PDB entry 5W6A | X-ray diffraction, 1.74 A resolution | chains A and E of the 3 polymer chains in the assembly

# Chain A
Protein: HLA class I histocompatibility antigen, Cw-6 alpha chain
Source organism: Homo sapiens
Reference sequence: Q29963 (1C06_HUMAN); residues 1-276 here correspond to UniProt positions 25-300 (UniProt number = residue number + 24)
Chain sequence (276 residues; numbered 1 to 276; the number before each row is that of its first residue):
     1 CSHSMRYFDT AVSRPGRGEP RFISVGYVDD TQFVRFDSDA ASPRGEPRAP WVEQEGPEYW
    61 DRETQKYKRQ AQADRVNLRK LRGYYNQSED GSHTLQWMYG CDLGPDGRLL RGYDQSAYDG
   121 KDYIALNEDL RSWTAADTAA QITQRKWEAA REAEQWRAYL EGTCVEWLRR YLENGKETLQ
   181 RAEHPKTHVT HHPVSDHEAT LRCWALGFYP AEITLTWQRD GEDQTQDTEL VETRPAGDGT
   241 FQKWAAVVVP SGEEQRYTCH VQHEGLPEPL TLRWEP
Unresolved in the structure: 1, 275-276
Disulfides: Cys101-Cys164, Cys203-Cys259
From the paper describing this entry:
  - specificity-determining residues: Asp9 (by similarity / conservation)

# Chain E
Protein: Ala-arg-thr-glu-leu-tyr-arg-ser-leu
Chain sequence (9 residues; numbered 1 to 9; the number before each row is that of its first residue):
     1 ARTELYRSL

# How chain A and chain E interact
Residue-residue contacts (41; chain A residue first):
  Met5(A) - Ala1(E)
  Tyr7(A) - Ala1(E)  hydrogen bond (side chain-backbone)
  Tyr7(A) - Arg2(E)  hydrogen bond (side chain-backbone)
  Asp9(A) - Arg2(E)  salt bridge
  Asp9(A) - Arg7(E)  salt bridge
  Ser24(A) - Arg2(E)  hydrogen bond
  Glu63(A) - Ala1(E)
  Glu63(A) - Arg2(E)  hydrogen bond (side chain-backbone)
  Lys66(A) - Arg2(E)  hydrogen bond (side chain-backbone)
  Lys66(A) - Thr3(E)
  Lys66(A) - Tyr6(E)
  Tyr67(A) - Arg2(E)
  Arg69(A) - Tyr6(E)
  Gln70(A) - Tyr6(E)
  Gln70(A) - Arg7(E)  hydrogen bond (side chain-backbone)
  Ala73(A) - Arg7(E)
  Asp74(A) - Arg7(E)  salt bridge
  Asn77(A) - Arg7(E)  hydrogen bond (side chain-backbone)
  Asn77(A) - Ser8(E)
  Asn77(A) - Leu9(E)  hydrogen bond (side chain-backbone)
  Lys80(A) - Ser8(E)  hydrogen bond
  Lys80(A) - Leu9(E)  hydrogen bond (side chain-backbone)
  Leu81(A) - Leu9(E)  hydrophobic
  Tyr84(A) - Leu9(E)  hydrogen bond (side chain-backbone)
  Trp97(A) - Arg7(E)
  Trp97(A) - Leu9(E)  hydrophobic
  Tyr99(A) - Arg2(E)  hydrogen bond
  Tyr99(A) - Thr3(E)  hydrogen bond (side chain-backbone)
  Tyr99(A) - Arg7(E)
  Thr143(A) - Leu9(E)  hydrogen bond (side chain-backbone)
  Lys146(A) - Leu9(E)  hydrogen bond (side chain-backbone)
  Trp147(A) - Ser8(E)  hydrogen bond (side chain-backbone)
  Trp147(A) - Leu9(E)  hydrophobic
  Gln155(A) - Leu5(E)
  Trp156(A) - Thr3(E)
  Trp156(A) - Leu5(E)
  Tyr159(A) - Ala1(E)  hydrogen bond (side chain-backbone)
  Tyr159(A) - Arg2(E)
  Tyr159(A) - Thr3(E)
  Trp167(A) - Ala1(E)
  Tyr171(A) - Ala1(E)  hydrogen bond (side chain-backbone)
Other interface residues (no listed pair), chain A (30 interface residues in all): Phe22, Tyr59, Gln65, Leu95, Tyr123
Other interface residues (no listed pair), chain E (9 interface residues in all): Glu4
Interface features reported in the paper:
  - specific contacts: Tyr7(A)-Arg2(E) (hydrogen bond), Asp9(A)-Arg2(E) (salt bridge), Asp9(A)-Arg7(E) (salt bridge), Ser24(A)-Arg2(E) (hydrogen bond), Glu63(A)-Arg2(E) (hydrogen bond), Lys66(A)-Arg2(E) (hydrogen bond), Gln70(A)-Arg7(E), Asn77(A)-Arg7(E), Asn77(A)-Leu9(E) (hydrogen bond), Lys80(A)-Leu9(E) (hydrogen bond), Leu81(A)-Leu9(E) (hydrophobic contact), Tyr84(A)-Leu9(E) (hydrogen bond), Trp97(A)-Arg7(E) (cation-pi contact), Tyr123(A)-Leu9(E) (hydrophobic contact), Thr143(A)-Leu9(E) (hydrogen bond), Trp147(A)-Leu9(E) (hydrophobic contact)

# Overview
The interface between chain A and chain E involves 30 residues on one side and 9 on the other, with 18
hydrogen bonds and 3 salt bridges. Polar pairs include Asp9(A)-Arg2(E), Asp9(A)-Arg7(E) and Asp74(A)-Arg7(E).
The authors report hydrogen bonds between Tyr7(A) and Arg2(E), Ser24(A) and Arg2(E) and Glu63(A) and Arg2(E)
among others; salt bridges between Asp9(A) and Arg2(E) and Asp9(A) and Arg7(E); contacts between Gln70(A) and
Arg7(E) and Asn77(A) and Arg7(E). From the paper: the specificity determinant Asp9(A).
Here chain A is HLA class I histocompatibility antigen, Cw-6 alpha chain (Homo sapiens) and chain E is
Ala-arg-thr-glu-leu-tyr-arg-ser-leu. Entry 5W6A (HLA-C*06:02 presenting ARTELYRSL) was determined by X-ray
diffraction, deposited together with 5W67 and 5W69.
